Entry 7ADZ (electron microscopy, 2.50 A resolution); this record covers chains 1a and 2f of the 30 polymer chains in the assembly.

# Chain 1a (and 2f)
Name: Phage tail protein
Source organism: Algoriphagus machipongonensis
Notes: chain 2f of this document is another copy of the same molecule, construct and numbering; everything in this record applies to it too
Reference sequence: A3HTC1 (A3HTC1_9BACT); residues 1-142 here = UniProt positions 1-142
Sequence (142 residues; numbered 1 to 142; the number before each row is that of its first residue):
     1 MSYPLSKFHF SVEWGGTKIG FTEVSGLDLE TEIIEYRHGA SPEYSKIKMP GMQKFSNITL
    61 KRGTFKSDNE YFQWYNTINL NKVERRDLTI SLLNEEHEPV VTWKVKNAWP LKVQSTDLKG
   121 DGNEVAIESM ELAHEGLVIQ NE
Not modelled in the structure: 1

# Chain 1a / chain 2f interface
Contacting residue pairs - 23 pairs, chain 1a then chain 2f:
  Glu32(1a) with Asn123(2f), hydrogen bond
  Ile33(1a) with Asn123(2f)
  Ile34(1a) with Asn123(2f); Val125(2f), hydrophobic
  Tyr36(1a) with Thr22(2f); Gly63(2f), hydrogen bond (side chain-backbone)
  Arg37(1a) with Phe8(2f), hydrogen bond (side chain-backbone); Thr22(2f)
  His38(1a) with Gly20(2f); Phe21(2f)
  Gly39(1a) with Phe8(2f); His9(2f); Phe10(2f), hydrogen bond (backbone-backbone); Phe21(2f), hydrogen bond (backbone-backbone)
  Ala40(1a) with Phe10(2f), hydrogen bond (backbone-backbone)
  Ser41(1a) with His9(2f)
  Pro42(1a) with His97(2f)
  Tyr44(1a) with Phe8(2f), hydrophobic; His9(2f); His97(2f)
  Gly51(1a) with Asn123(2f)
  Met52(1a) with Gly120(2f); Asn123(2f), hydrogen bond (backbone-side chain)
Interface residues without a listed pair, chain 1a (14 interface residues in all): Glu35
Interface residues without a listed pair, chain 2f (18 interface residues in all): Ser11, Ile19, Arg62, Phe65, Asp121, Gly122, Glu124

# Summary
14 residues of chain 1a face 18 of chain 2f across their interface, with 7 hydrogen bonds. Polar pairs include
Glu32(1a)-Asn123(2f), Tyr36(1a)-Gly63(2f) and Arg37(1a)-Phe8(2f).
Both chains are Phage tail protein (Algoriphagus machipongonensis). Entry 7ADZ (Cryo-EM structure of an
extracellular contractile injection system in marine bacterium Algoriphagus machipongonensis, the cap portion
...) was determined by electron microscopy (same publication as 7AEF, 7AE0 and 7AEB).
